Entry 4R8P (X-ray diffraction, 3.28 A resolution); this record covers chains E and I of the 14 polymer chains in the assembly.

Chain E:
Name: Histone H3.2
From: Xenopus laevis
Reference sequence: P84233 (H32_XENLA); residues 1-135 here correspond to UniProt positions 2-136 (UniProt number = residue number + 1)
Amino-acid sequence (135 residues; row label = number of the first residue in the row):
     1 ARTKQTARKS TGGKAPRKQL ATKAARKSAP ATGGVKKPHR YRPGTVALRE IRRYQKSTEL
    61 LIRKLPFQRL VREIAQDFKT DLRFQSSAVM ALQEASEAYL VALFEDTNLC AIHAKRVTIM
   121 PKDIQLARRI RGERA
Unresolved in the structure: 1-37, 135
Sequence notes: conflict Ala102 (Gly103 in P84233)
UniProt features mapped onto this chain:
  - modified residue: Arg2 (Asymmetric dimethylarginine), Thr3 (Phosphothreonine), Lys4 (Allysine), Gln5 (5-glutamyl dopamine), Thr6 (Phosphothreonine), Arg8 (Citrulline), Lys9 (N6,N6,N6-trimethyllysine), Ser10 (ADP-ribosylserine), Thr11 (Phosphothreonine), Lys14 (N6-(2-hydroxyisobutyryl)lysine), Arg17 (Asymmetric dimethylarginine), Lys18 (N6-(2-hydroxyisobutyryl)lysine), Lys23 (N6-(2-hydroxyisobutyryl)lysine), Arg26 (Citrulline), Lys27 (N6,N6,N6-trimethyllysine), Ser28 (ADP-ribosylserine), Lys36 (N6,N6,N6-trimethyllysine), Lys37 (N6-methyllysine), Tyr41 (Phosphotyrosine), Lys56 (N6,N6,N6-trimethyllysine) and 8 more in UniProt
  - lipidation: Cys110 (S-palmitoyl cysteine)

Chain I:
Molecule: 147-nt DNA strand
From: Synthetic DNA
Notes: fragment: Widom 601 147-mer (+ strand)
Sequence (147 nucleotides; row label = number of the first residue in the row; numbers below 1 keep their minus sign (DA-73 is residue -73)):
   -73 ATCGAGAATC CCGGTGCCGA GGCCGCTCAA TTGGTCGTAG ACAGCTCTAG CACCGCTTAA
   -13 ACGCACGTAC GCGCTGTCCC CCGCGTTTTA ACCGCCAAGG GGATTACTCC CTAGTCTCCA
    47 GGCACGTGTC AGATATATAC ATCCGAT
Unresolved in the structure: -73 to -72, 73

How chain E and chain I interact:
Pairs across the interface (27):
  His39(E) - DG-68(I)  hydrogen bond to the phosphate
  His39(E) - DA-67(I)  sugar contact
  Arg40(E) - DG9(I)  base contact
  Arg40(E) - DC10(I)  hydrogen bond to the sugar
  Tyr41(E) - DA-66(I)  sugar contact
  Tyr41(E) - DG9(I)  sugar contact
  Tyr41(E) - DC10(I)  hydrogen bond to the phosphate
  Arg42(E) - DG9(I)  sugar contact
  Pro43(E) - DC8(I)  phosphate contact
  Pro43(E) - DG9(I)  sugar contact
  Gly44(E) - DC8(I)  hydrogen bond to the phosphate
  Gly44(E) - DG9(I)  hydrogen bond to the phosphate
  Thr45(E) - DG9(I)  hydrogen bond to the phosphate
  Val46(E) - DG9(I)  phosphate contact
  Ala47(E) - DG9(I)  hydrogen bond to the phosphate
  Arg49(E) - DA-66(I)  phosphate contact
  Arg49(E) - DT-65(I)  salt bridge to the phosphate
  Lys56(E) - DC-64(I)  salt bridge to the phosphate
  Arg63(E) - DA17(I)  hydrogen bond to the phosphate
  Arg63(E) - DC18(I)  salt bridge to the phosphate
  Lys64(E) - DC18(I)  hydrogen bond to the phosphate
  Leu65(E) - DA17(I)  phosphate contact
  Leu65(E) - DC18(I)  hydrogen bond to the phosphate
  Pro66(E) - DA17(I)  phosphate contact
  Arg69(E) - DA17(I)  salt bridge to the phosphate
  Arg83(E) - DG26(I)  hydrogen bond to the phosphate
  Arg83(E) - DG27(I)  salt bridge to the phosphate
Interface residues without a listed pair, chain I (13 interface residues in all): DG11

Overview:
Chain E and chain I form an interface of 17 and 13 residues respectively; the contacts include 11 hydrogen
bonds and 5 salt bridges. Among the polar pairs are Arg40(E)-DC10(I), His39(E)-DG-68(I) and Tyr41(E)-DC10(I).
Here chain E is Histone H3.2 (Xenopus laevis) and chain I is a 147-nt DNA strand (Synthetic DNA). Entry 4R8P
(Crystal structure of the Ring1B/Bmi1/UbcH5c PRC1 ubiquitylation module bound to the nucleosome core particle)
was determined by X-ray diffraction.
